3D9D - chains B and D of the 4 polymer chains in the assembly; structure by X-ray diffraction, 2.10 A resolution.

== Chain B (and D) ==
Name: Nitroalkane oxidase
Organism: Fusarium oxysporum
Notes: EC 1.7.3.1; chain D of this document is another copy of the same molecule, construct and numbering; everything in this record applies to it too
Reference sequence: Q8X1D8 (Q8X1D8_FUSOX); residue numbers follow UniProt; this construct covers 2-439
Sequence (438 residues; each row starts with the number of its first residue):
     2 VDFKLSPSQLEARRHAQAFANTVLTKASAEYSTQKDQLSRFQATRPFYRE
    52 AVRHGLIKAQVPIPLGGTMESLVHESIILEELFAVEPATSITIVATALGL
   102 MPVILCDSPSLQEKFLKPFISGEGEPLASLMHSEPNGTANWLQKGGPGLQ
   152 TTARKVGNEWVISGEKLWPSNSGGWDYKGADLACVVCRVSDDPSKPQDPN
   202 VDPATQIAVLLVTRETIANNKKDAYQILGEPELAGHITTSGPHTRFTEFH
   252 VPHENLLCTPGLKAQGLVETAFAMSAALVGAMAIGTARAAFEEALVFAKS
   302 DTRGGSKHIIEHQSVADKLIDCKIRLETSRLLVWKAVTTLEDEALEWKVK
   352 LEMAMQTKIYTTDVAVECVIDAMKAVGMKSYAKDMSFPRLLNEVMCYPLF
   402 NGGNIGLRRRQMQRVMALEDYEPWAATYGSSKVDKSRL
Not modelled in the structure: 433-439
Construct notes: engineered mutation Asn402 (Asp in Q8X1D8)
Ligand contacts:
  - FAD (flavin-adenine dinucleotide), molecule 1: Leu99, Leu131, Met132, His133, Ser134, Gly138, Thr139, Ala140, Asn141, Trp169, Pro170, Ser171, Leu234, Thr240, Phe273, Cys397, Leu400, Phe401, Asn402, Gly403, Gly404, Ile406, Gly407, Leu408, Arg411
  - FAD, molecule 2: Arg304, Ile310, His313, Val316, Lys375, Ala376, Val377, Gly378, Met379, Tyr382
  - 1-nitrohexane (N6C): Ile92, Val95, Ala96, Leu99, Ser171, Phe273, Ser276, Val280, Met283, Phe401, Asn402
Curated features (UniProtKB/Swiss-Prot):
  - binding site (FAD): Leu131 to Ser134, Thr139 to Asn141, Trp169 to Ser171, Arg304, His313, Gln314, Lys375 to Met379, Leu400, Phe401, Gly403, Gly404
  - mutagenesis: Ser276 (S276A: Decreases catalytic activity about tenfold), Arg409 (R409K: Reduces catalytic activity)

== How chain B and chain D interact ==
Contacting residue pairs (123):
  Val2(B) - Asp3(D)
  Val2(B) - Phe4(D)
  Val2(B) - Lys5(D)  hydrogen bond (backbone-backbone)
  Val2(B) - Leu6(D)  hydrophobic
  Val2(B) - Val74(D)  hydrophobic
  Asp3(B) - Val2(D)
  Asp3(B) - Asp3(D)  hydrogen bond (backbone-backbone)
  Phe4(B) - Phe4(D)  hydrophobic
  Phe4(B) - Trp335(D)
  Phe4(B) - Lys336(D)
  Phe4(B) - Thr339(D)
  Lys5(B) - Val2(D)  hydrogen bond (backbone-backbone)
  Leu6(B) - Val2(D)  hydrophobic
  Leu6(B) - Thr428(D)
  Leu6(B) - Tyr429(D)  hydrophobic
  Arg14(B) - Tyr429(D)
  Val74(B) - Val2(D)  hydrophobic
  Ile78(B) - Tyr429(D)
  Glu81(B) - Tyr429(D)  hydrogen bond
  Arg289(B) - Trp425(D)
  Phe292(B) - Met417(D)  hydrophobic
  Glu293(B) - Trp425(D)  hydrogen bond
  Leu296(B) - Tyr422(D)  hydrophobic
  Lys300(B) - Met417(D)  hydrogen bond (side chain-backbone)
  Lys300(B) - Leu419(D)  hydrogen bond (side chain-backbone)
  Lys300(B) - Tyr422(D)
  Ile311(B) - Gln414(D)  hydrogen bond (backbone-side chain)
  Ile311(B) - Met417(D)
  Ile311(B) - Ala418(D)  hydrophobic
  Glu312(B) - Gln414(D)  hydrogen bond (backbone-side chain)
  Glu312(B) - Ala418(D)
  His313(B) - Gln414(D)
  Gln314(B) - Arg411(D)
  Gln314(B) - Gln414(D)
  Ala317(B) - Gln414(D)
  Asp318(B) - Arg410(D)  salt bridge
  Asp318(B) - Arg411(D)  salt bridge
  Leu320(B) - Met417(D)
  Ile321(B) - Arg410(D)
  Ile321(B) - Met413(D)  hydrophobic
  Ile321(B) - Met417(D)  hydrophobic
  Asp322(B) - Arg410(D)  salt bridge
  Lys324(B) - Glu353(D)  salt bridge
  Lys324(B) - Gln357(D)
  Lys324(B) - Met413(D)
  Lys324(B) - Tyr422(D)
  Lys324(B) - Pro424(D)  hydrogen bond (side chain-backbone)
  Lys324(B) - Trp425(D)
  Ile325(B) - Gln357(D)
  Ile325(B) - Ile360(D)  hydrophobic
  Ile325(B) - Tyr361(D)  hydrophobic
  Leu327(B) - Trp425(D)  hydrophobic
  Glu328(B) - Met354(D)
  Glu328(B) - Gln357(D)  hydrogen bond
  Glu328(B) - Trp425(D)
  Glu328(B) - Thr428(D)
  Thr329(B) - Leu333(D)
  Thr329(B) - Tyr361(D)
  Arg331(B) - Trp425(D)
  Arg331(B) - Thr428(D)
  Arg331(B) - Tyr429(D)
  Leu332(B) - Leu332(D)
  Leu332(B) - Leu333(D)  hydrophobic
  Leu332(B) - Lys336(D)
  Leu333(B) - Glu328(D)
  Leu333(B) - Thr329(D)
  Leu333(B) - Leu332(D)  hydrophobic
  Trp335(B) - Phe4(D)
  Trp335(B) - Thr428(D)
  Trp335(B) - Tyr429(D)
  Lys336(B) - Phe4(D)
  Lys336(B) - Leu332(D)
  Thr339(B) - Phe4(D)
  Asp343(B) - Lys5(D)
  Glu353(B) - Lys324(D)  salt bridge
  Met354(B) - Glu328(D)
  Gln357(B) - Lys324(D)  hydrogen bond
  Gln357(B) - Ile325(D)
  Gln357(B) - Glu328(D)
  Ile360(B) - Ile325(D)  hydrophobic
  Tyr361(B) - Ile325(D)  hydrophobic
  Tyr361(B) - Thr329(D)
  Tyr361(B) - Tyr361(D)  hydrogen bond
  Arg410(B) - Asp318(D)  salt bridge
  Arg410(B) - Ile321(D)
  Arg410(B) - Asp322(D)  salt bridge
  Arg411(B) - Gln314(D)
  Arg411(B) - Asp318(D)  salt bridge
  Met413(B) - Ile321(D)  hydrophobic
  Met413(B) - Lys324(D)
  Gln414(B) - Ile311(D)  hydrogen bond (side chain-backbone)
  Gln414(B) - Glu312(D)  hydrogen bond (side chain-backbone)
  Gln414(B) - His313(D)
  Gln414(B) - Gln314(D)
  Gln414(B) - Ala317(D)
  Met417(B) - Phe292(D)  hydrophobic
  Met417(B) - Lys300(D)  hydrogen bond (backbone-side chain)
  Met417(B) - Leu320(D)
  Met417(B) - Ile321(D)  hydrophobic
  Ala418(B) - Lys300(D)
  Ala418(B) - Glu312(D)
  Leu419(B) - Lys300(D)  hydrogen bond (backbone-side chain)
  Tyr422(B) - Leu296(D)  hydrophobic
  Tyr422(B) - Lys300(D)
  Tyr422(B) - Lys324(D)
  Pro424(B) - Lys324(D)  hydrogen bond (backbone-side chain)
  Trp425(B) - Arg289(D)
  Trp425(B) - Phe292(D)  hydrophobic
  Trp425(B) - Glu293(D)  hydrogen bond
  Trp425(B) - Lys324(D)
  Trp425(B) - Leu327(D)  hydrophobic
  Trp425(B) - Glu328(D)
  Trp425(B) - Arg331(D)
  Thr428(B) - Leu6(D)
  Thr428(B) - Glu328(D)
  Thr428(B) - Arg331(D)
  Thr428(B) - Trp335(D)
  Tyr429(B) - Leu6(D)  hydrophobic
  Tyr429(B) - Arg14(D)
  Tyr429(B) - Ile78(D)
  Tyr429(B) - Glu81(D)  hydrogen bond
  Tyr429(B) - Arg331(D)
  Tyr429(B) - Trp335(D)
Also at the interface, not in a pair above, chain B (55 interface residues in all): Gln10, Leu11, Glu82
Also at the interface, not in a pair above, chain D (56 interface residues in all): Gln10, Leu11, Glu82, Asp343, Glu420

== Overview ==
55 residues of chain B and 56 residues of chain D are in contact; the contacts include 20 hydrogen bonds and 8
salt bridges. Polar contacts include Asp318(B)-Arg410(D), Asp318(B)-Arg411(D) and Asp322(B)-Arg410(D). Chain B
binds flavin-adenine dinucleotide and 1-nitrohexane.
Both chains are Nitroalkane oxidase (Fusarium oxysporum). Entry 3D9D (Nitroalkane oxidase: mutant D402N
crystallized with 1-nitrohexane) was determined by X-ray diffraction (same publication as 3D9E, 3D9F and
3D9G).
